PDB entry 5L5T | X-ray diffraction, 2.90 A resolution | chains R and S of the 28 polymer chains in the assembly

# Chain R
Molecule: Proteasome subunit alpha type-5
From: Saccharomyces cerevisiae (strain ATCC 204508 / S288c)
Notes: EC 3.4.25.1
Reference sequence: P32379 (PSA5_YEAST); residues -7 to 252 here correspond to UniProt positions 1-260 (UniProt number = residue number + 8)
Amino-acid sequence (260 residues; each row starts with the number of its first residue; numbers below 1 keep their minus sign (Met-7 is residue -7)):
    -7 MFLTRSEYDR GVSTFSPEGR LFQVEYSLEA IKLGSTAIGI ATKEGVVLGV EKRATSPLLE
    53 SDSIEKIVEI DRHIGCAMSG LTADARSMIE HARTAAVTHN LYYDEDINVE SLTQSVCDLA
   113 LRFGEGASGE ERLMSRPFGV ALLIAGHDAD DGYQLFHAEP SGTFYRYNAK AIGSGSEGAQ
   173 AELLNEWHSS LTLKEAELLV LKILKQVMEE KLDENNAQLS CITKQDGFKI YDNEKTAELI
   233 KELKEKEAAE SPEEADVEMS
Unresolved in the structure: -7 to 0, 118-124, 243-252

# Chain S
Molecule: Proteasome subunit alpha type-6
From: Saccharomyces cerevisiae (strain ATCC 204508 / S288c)
Notes: EC 3.4.25.1
Reference sequence: P40302 (PSA6_YEAST); residues 0-233 here correspond to UniProt positions 1-234 (UniProt number = residue number + 1)
Amino-acid sequence (234 residues; numbered 0 to 233; the number before each row is that of its first residue; numbering starts at 0):
     0 MFRNNYDGDT VTFSPTGRLF QVEYALEAIK QGSVTVGLRS NTHAVLVALK RNADELSSYQ
    60 KKIIKCDEHM GLSLAGLAPD ARVLSNYLRQ QCNYSSLVFN RKLAVERAGH LLCDKAQKNT
   120 QSYGGRPYGV GLLIIGYDKS GAHLLEFQPS GNVTELYGTA IGARSQGAKT YLERTLDTFI
   180 KIDGNPDELI KAGVEAISQS LRDESLTVDN LSIAIVGKDT PFTIYDGEAV AKYI
Unresolved in the structure: 0-2
Curated features (UniProtKB/Swiss-Prot):
  - modified residue: Ser13 (Phosphoserine)
  - cross-link: Lys190 (Glycyl lysine isopeptide (Lys-Gly) (interchain with G-Cter in ubiquitin))

# Interface between chain R and chain S
Pairs across the interface - 45 pairs, chain R then chain S:
  Arg2(R) with Gly7(S)
  Ser5(R) with Arg125(S)
  Thr6(R) with Gly7(S); Gln20(S)
  Phe7(R) with Gln20(S), hydrogen bond (backbone-side chain); Tyr23(S); Ala24(S), hydrophobic; Leu76(S), hydrophobic; Arg125(S); Pro126(S); Gly128(S)
  Ser8(R) with Tyr23(S)
  Pro9(R) with Tyr23(S), hydrophobic; Glu26(S)
  Glu10(R) with Glu26(S); Gln30(S)
  Gly11(R) with Tyr23(S); Ala27(S)
  Leu13(R) with Arg125(S)
  Gln106(R) with Arg81(S), hydrogen bond
  Asp110(R) with Arg81(S), salt bridge
  Leu113(R) with Pro78(S), hydrophobic; Asp79(S); Arg125(S)
  Ser153(R) with Pro78(S)
  Gly154(R) with Pro78(S)
  Thr155(R) with Gln59(S)
  Phe156(R) with Gln59(S)
  Tyr157(R) with Arg50(S); Ala52(S); Ser56(S); Ser57(S); Gln59(S)
  Arg158(R) with Ser56(S); Ser57(S), hydrogen bond (backbone-backbone)
  Tyr159(R) with Ala52(S); Asp53(S); Leu55(S); Ser56(S)
  Asn160(R) with Leu55(S), hydrogen bond (backbone-backbone)
  Ala161(R) with Leu55(S)
  Gln172(R) with Asp53(S), hydrogen bond; Leu55(S)
  Leu176(R) with Leu55(S), hydrophobic
  Trp179(R) with Leu55(S), hydrophobic
Also at the interface, not in a pair above, chain R (27 interface residues in all): Gly3, Glu117, Leu175
Also at the interface, not in a pair above, chain S (25 interface residues in all): Asp6, Asn51, Glu54, Gly123

# In short
27 residues of chain R and 25 residues of chain S are in contact; the contacts include 5 hydrogen bonds and 1
salt bridge. Among the polar pairs are Asp110(R)-Arg81(S), Phe7(R)-Gln20(S) and Gln106(R)-Arg81(S).
Chain R is Proteasome subunit alpha type-5 and chain S is Proteasome subunit alpha type-6, both from
Saccharomyces cerevisiae (strain ATCC 204508 / S288c); the structure, Yeast 20S proteasome with human beta5i
(1-138; V31M) and human beta6 (97-111; 118-133) in complex with ..., was determined by X-ray diffraction (same
publication as 5L52, 5L54, 5L55, 5L5A, 5L5B, 5L5D and 30 further entries).
